Entry 1Y7T (X-ray diffraction, 1.65 A resolution); this record covers chains A and B.

[Chain A (and B)]
Molecule: Malate dehydrogenase
From: Thermus thermophilus
Notes: EC 1.1.1.37; chain B of this document is another copy of the same molecule, construct and numbering; everything in this record applies to it too
UniProtKB: P10584 (MDH_THETH); the author numbering skips numbers that UniProt does not, so the offset changes along the chain: 0-200 = UniProt 1-201; 205-212 = UniProt 202-209; 214-275 = UniProt 210-271; 277-332 = UniProt 272-327
Amino-acid sequence (327 residues; each row starts with the number of its first residue; note: 6 numbers in that range are skipped by the numbering (no residue carries them; nothing is unmodelled there); numbering starts at 0):
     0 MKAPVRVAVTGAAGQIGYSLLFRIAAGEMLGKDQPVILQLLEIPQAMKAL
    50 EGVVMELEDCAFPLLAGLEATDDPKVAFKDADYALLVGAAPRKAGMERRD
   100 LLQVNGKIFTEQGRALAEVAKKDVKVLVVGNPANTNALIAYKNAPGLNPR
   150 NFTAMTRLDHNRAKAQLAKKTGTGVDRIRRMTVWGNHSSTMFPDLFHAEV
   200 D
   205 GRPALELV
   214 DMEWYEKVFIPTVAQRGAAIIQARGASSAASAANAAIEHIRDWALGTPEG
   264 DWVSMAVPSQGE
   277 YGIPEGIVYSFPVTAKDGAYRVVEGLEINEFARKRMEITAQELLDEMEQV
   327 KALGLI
Ligand contacts: NADPH (NDP; NADPH dihydro-nicotinamide-adenine-dinucleotide phosphate): Thr9, Gly10, Ala12, Gly13, Gln14, Ile15, Leu40, Glu41, Ile42, Ala45, Val86, Gly87, Ala88, Ile107, Gln111, Val128, Gly129, Asn130, Leu157, Arg161, Ser240, Ser241, Ala242, Ala245
UniProt features mapped onto this chain:
  - active site: His186 (Proton acceptor)
  - binding site (NAD(+)): Gly10 to Gly16, Asn104, Gln111, Val128 to Asn130
  - binding site (substrate): Arg91, Arg97, Asn130, Arg161

[Interface between chain A and chain B]
Pairs across the interface (86):
  Tyr17(A) with Ser18(B); Arg237(B), hydrogen bond; Ser240(B); Ser241(B); Ala242(B), hydrogen bond (side chain-backbone); Ala243(B), hydrogen bond (side chain-backbone)
  Ser18(A) with Tyr17(B)
  Phe21(A) with Ala243(B), hydrophobic
  Arg22(A) with Arg22(B); Ala25(B)
  Ala25(A) with Arg22(B); Glu27(B)
  Glu27(A) with Ala25(B); Glu27(B); Lys31(B), salt bridge
  Lys31(A) with Glu27(B), salt bridge; Lys31(B)
  Lys47(A) with Gln235(B); Ala236(B)
  Ala48(A) with Ala236(B), hydrogen bond (backbone-backbone); Arg237(B)
  Gly51(A) with Ile233(B); Ala236(B); Arg237(B)
  Val52(A) with Arg237(B)
  Met54(A) with Arg229(B), hydrogen bond (backbone-side chain); Ala232(B); Ile233(B), hydrophobic; Ala236(B), hydrophobic
  Glu55(A) with Ile233(B); Arg237(B), salt bridge; Ser240(B); Ser241(B); Ala242(B); Ala243(B), hydrogen bond (side chain-backbone); Ser244(B), hydrogen bond
  Glu57(A) with Ala164(B); Lys168(B), salt bridge; Arg229(B), salt bridge
  Asp58(A) with Asn160(B); Arg161(B), salt bridge; Arg229(B), salt bridge
  Cys59(A) with Ser244(B); Asn247(B), hydrogen bond (backbone-side chain); Glu251(B)
  Ala60(A) with Val174(B), hydrophobic
  Phe61(A) with Arg22(B); Val174(B); Asn247(B)
  Asn160(A) with Asp58(B)
  Arg161(A) with Asp58(B), salt bridge
  Lys163(A) with Ala60(B)
  Ala164(A) with Glu57(B); Asp58(B)
  Lys168(A) with Glu57(B), salt bridge
  Val174(A) with Ala60(B), hydrophobic; Phe61(B)
  Arg229(A) with Met54(B), hydrogen bond (side chain-backbone); Glu57(B), salt bridge; Asp58(B), salt bridge
  Ala232(A) with Met54(B)
  Ile233(A) with Glu55(B); Asp58(B)
  Ala236(A) with Lys47(B); Ala48(B), hydrogen bond (backbone-backbone); Gly51(B); Met54(B), hydrophobic
  Arg237(A) with Tyr17(B), hydrogen bond; Ala48(B); Gly51(B); Val52(B); Glu55(B), salt bridge
  Ser240(A) with Tyr17(B); Glu55(B)
  Ser241(A) with Tyr17(B); Glu55(B)
  Ala242(A) with Tyr17(B), hydrogen bond (backbone-side chain); Glu55(B)
  Ala243(A) with Tyr17(B), hydrogen bond (backbone-side chain); Phe21(B), hydrophobic; Glu55(B)
  Ser244(A) with Glu55(B), hydrogen bond; Cys59(B)
  Asn247(A) with Cys59(B), hydrogen bond (side chain-backbone); Phe61(B)
  Glu251(A) with Cys59(B)
Interface residues without a listed pair, chain A (39 interface residues in all): Pro62, Leu157, Asp175
Interface residues without a listed pair, chain B (40 interface residues in all): Pro62, Leu157, Lys163, Asp175

[In short]
Chain A and chain B form an interface of 39 and 40 residues respectively; the contacts include 15 hydrogen
bonds and 12 salt bridges. Among the polar pairs are Glu27(A)-Lys31(B), Glu55(A)-Arg237(B) and
Glu57(A)-Lys168(B). Chain A binds NADPH.
Both chains are Malate dehydrogenase (Thermus thermophilus). Entry 1Y7T (Crystal structure of NAD(H)-depenent
malate dehydrogenase complexed with NADPH) was determined by X-ray diffraction (same publication as 2CVQ).
